4CJB - chain A; structure by X-ray diffraction, 2.78 A resolution.

== Chain A ==
Molecule: Glycosyltransferase family 6
From: Bacteroides ovatus
Notes: EC 2.4.1.40; fragment: active site, residues 1-246
Reference sequence: A7LVT2 (A7LVT2_BACOV); numbering as in UniProt (aligned over 1-246)
Chain sequence (246 residues; row label = number of the first residue in the row):
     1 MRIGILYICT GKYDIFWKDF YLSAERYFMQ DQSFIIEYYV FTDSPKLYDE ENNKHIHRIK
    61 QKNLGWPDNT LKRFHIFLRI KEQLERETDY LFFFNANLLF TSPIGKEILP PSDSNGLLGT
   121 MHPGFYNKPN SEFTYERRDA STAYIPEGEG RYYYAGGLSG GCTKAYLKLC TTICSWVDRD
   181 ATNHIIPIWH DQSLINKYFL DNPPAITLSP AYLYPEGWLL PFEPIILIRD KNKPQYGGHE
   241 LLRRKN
Disordered / not traced: 237-246
Differences from the reference sequence: engineered mutation Gln-192 (Glu in A7LVT2)
Small-molecule neighbours: 2-acetamido-2-deoxy-alpha-D-galactopyranose (A2G): Thr-70, Arg-73, Asn-95, His-122, Ala-155, Gly-156, Gly-157, Asp-191, Gln-192, Leu-213, Ile-228
Reported in the primary citation:
  - conformationally variable residues (order/disorder transition): Tyr-126 to Gly-150
  - mutagenesis - E192Q (4 x 10-5 fold), K231A (200-fold), R243A/R244A (a factor of 10): decreased catalytic activity (citing earlier work)
  - catalytic residues: Lys-231 (proposed by the authors, not directly observed)

== Overview ==
Chain A binds 2-acetamido-2-deoxy-alpha-D-galactopyranose. From the paper: the catalytic residue Lys-231;
E192Q, K231A and R243A/R244A reduce catalytic activity.
Chain A is Glycosyltransferase family 6 (Bacteroides ovatus); the structure, orthorhombic crystal form of
Bogt6a E192Q in complex with GalNAc, was determined by X-ray diffraction together with 4CJ8 from the same
study.
